4GUO - chains A and B of the 8 polymer chains in the assembly; structure by X-ray diffraction, 3.19 A resolution.

Chain A (and B):
Molecule: Tumor protein p73
Organism: Homo sapiens
Notes: chain B of this document is another copy of the same molecule, construct and numbering; everything in this record applies to it too
UniProt: O15350 (P73_HUMAN); residues 115-312 here = UniProt positions 115-312
Amino-acid sequence (210 residues; row label = number of the first residue in the row):
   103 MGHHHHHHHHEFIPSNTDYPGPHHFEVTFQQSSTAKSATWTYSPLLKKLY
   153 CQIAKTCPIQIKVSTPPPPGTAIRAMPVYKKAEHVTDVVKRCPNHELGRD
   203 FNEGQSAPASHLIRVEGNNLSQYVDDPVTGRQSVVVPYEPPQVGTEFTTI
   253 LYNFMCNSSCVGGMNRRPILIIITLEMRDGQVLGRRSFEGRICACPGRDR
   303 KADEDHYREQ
Disordered / not traced: 103-111 (chain B: 103-113, 312)
Construct notes: initiating methionine (103); expression tag (104-114)
Swiss-Prot annotation at these positions:
  - binding site (Zn(2+)): C194, H197, C258, C262
Metal / ion sites: Zn2+: C194, H197, C258, C262

How chain A and chain B interact:
Contacting residue pairs (7):
  C194(A) with N196(B)
  P195(A) with L199(B), hydrophobic
  N196(A) with P195(B); N196(B); V263(B)
  L199(A) with L199(B), hydrophobic
  V263(A) with N196(B)
Other interface residues (no listed pair), chain B (5 interface residues in all): G264

Overview:
Chain A and chain B each contribute 5 residues to their interface. C194(A), H197(A), C258(A) and C262(A)
coordinate Zn2+. From UniProt: 4 Zn2+-binding residues on chain A.
Chain A and chain B are both Tumor protein p73 (Homo sapiens); the structure, structure of p73 DNA binding
domain complex with 12 bp DNA, was determined by X-ray diffraction.
